6PVC - chains A and B of the 4 polymer chains in the assembly; structure by X-ray diffraction, 1.96 A resolution.

# Chain A
Molecule: Major histocompatibility complex class I-related gene protein
Source organism: Homo sapiens
UniProtKB: Q95460 (HMR1_HUMAN); residues 1-270 here correspond to UniProt positions 23-292 (UniProt number = residue number + 22)
Chain sequence (271 residues; numbered 0 to 270; the number before each row is that of its first residue; numbering starts at 0):
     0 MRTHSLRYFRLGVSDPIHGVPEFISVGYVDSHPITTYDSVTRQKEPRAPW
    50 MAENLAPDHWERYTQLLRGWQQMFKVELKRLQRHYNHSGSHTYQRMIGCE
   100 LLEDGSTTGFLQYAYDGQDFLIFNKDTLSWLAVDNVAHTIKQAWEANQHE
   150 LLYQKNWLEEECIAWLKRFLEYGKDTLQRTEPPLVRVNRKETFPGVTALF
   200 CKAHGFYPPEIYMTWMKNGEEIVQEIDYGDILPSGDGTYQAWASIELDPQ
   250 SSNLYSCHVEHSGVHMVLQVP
Disordered / not traced: 190-195
Construct notes: initiating methionine (0); conflict Ser261 (Cys283 in Q95460)
Disulfides: Cys98-Cys161, Cys200-Cys256
Small-molecule neighbours: P1J (N-(2,6-dioxo-1,2,3,6-tetrahydropyrimidine-4-carbonyl)-beta-alanine): Tyr7, Phe8, Arg9, Ser24, Thr34, Lys43, Tyr62, Leu66, Trp69, Arg94, Ile96, Tyr152, Trp156
Reported in the primary citation:
  - binding site for P1J: Tyr7, Arg9, Ser24, Lys43, Tyr62, Trp69, Arg94, Ile96, Tyr152, Trp156
  - conformationally variable residues (side-chain flip): Lys43
  - mutagenesis - K43A: decreased expression in response to P1J

# Chain B
Molecule: Beta-2-microglobulin
Source organism: Homo sapiens
UniProtKB: P61769 (B2MG_HUMAN); residues 1-99 here correspond to UniProt positions 21-119 (UniProt number = residue number + 20)
Chain sequence (100 residues; row label = number of the first residue in the row; numbering starts at 0):
     0 MIQRTPKIQVYSRHPAENGKSNFLNCYVSGFHPSDIEVDLLKNGERIEKV
    50 EHSDLSFSKDWSFYLLYYTEFTPTEKDEYACRVNHVTLSQPKIVKWDRDM
Disordered / not traced: 98-99
Construct notes: initiating methionine (0)
Disulfides: Cys25-Cys80

# Chain A / chain B interface
Pairs across the interface - 48 pairs, chain A then chain B:
  Arg6(A) - Lys58(B)
  Phe8(A) - Phe56(B)  hydrophobic
  Phe8(A) - Ser57(B)
  Leu10(A) - Phe56(B)  hydrophobic
  Ile16(A) - Asp34(B)
  Val19(A) - Asp34(B)
  Ile23(A) - Phe56(B)  hydrophobic
  Val25(A) - Phe56(B)  hydrophobic
  Tyr27(A) - Ser55(B)
  Tyr27(A) - Phe56(B)  hydrogen bond (side chain-backbone)
  Arg46(A) - Asp53(B)  salt bridge
  Thr91(A) - His31(B)
  Gln93(A) - His31(B)  hydrogen bond
  Gln93(A) - Trp60(B)  hydrogen bond (side chain-backbone)
  Gln93(A) - Phe62(B)
  Arg94(A) - Trp60(B)
  Met95(A) - Lys58(B)
  Met95(A) - Trp60(B)
  Gln111(A) - Lys58(B)
  Gln111(A) - Trp60(B)
  Tyr112(A) - Trp60(B)
  Ala113(A) - Trp60(B)
  Asp115(A) - Met0(B)
  Asp115(A) - Ile1(B)
  Asp115(A) - His31(B)
  Gly116(A) - Arg3(B)  hydrogen bond (backbone-side chain)
  Gly116(A) - His31(B)  hydrogen bond (backbone-side chain)
  Gly116(A) - Trp60(B)
  Gln117(A) - Ile1(B)
  Gln117(A) - Arg3(B)
  Asp118(A) - Trp60(B)  hydrogen bond
  Arg185(A) - Pro14(B)
  His203(A) - Pro14(B)
  Asp229(A) - Lys6(B)  salt bridge
  Asp229(A) - Gln8(B)  hydrogen bond
  Leu231(A) - Gln8(B)
  Leu231(A) - Tyr10(B)  hydrophobic
  Leu231(A) - Tyr26(B)  hydrophobic
  Pro232(A) - Tyr10(B)  hydrogen bond (backbone-side chain)
  Pro232(A) - Tyr26(B)
  Ser233(A) - Arg12(B)  hydrogen bond (backbone-side chain)
  Ser233(A) - Asn24(B)  hydrogen bond (backbone-side chain)
  Gly234(A) - Arg12(B)  hydrogen bond (backbone-side chain)
  Asp235(A) - Arg12(B)
  Asp235(A) - His13(B)
  Gln239(A) - Tyr10(B)
  Gln239(A) - Ser11(B)  hydrogen bond (side chain-backbone)
  Gln239(A) - Arg12(B)  hydrogen bond (side chain-backbone)
Interface residues without a listed pair, chain A (30 interface residues in all): His90
Interface residues without a listed pair, chain B (27 interface residues in all): Pro32, Ser33, Leu54, Asp59, Tyr63, Leu65

# In short
30 residues of chain A face 27 of chain B across their interface, with 13 hydrogen bonds and 2 salt bridges.
Polar pairs include Arg46(A)-Asp53(B), Asp229(A)-Lys6(B) and Tyr27(A)-Phe56(B). The paper reports a binding
site for P1J at Tyr7(A), Arg9(A) and Ser24(A) among others; K43A of chain A reduces expression in response to
P1J.
Chain A is Major histocompatibility complex class I-related gene protein and chain B is Beta-2-microglobulin,
both from Homo sapiens; the structure, Structure of human MAIT A-F7 TCR in complex with human MR1-DB28, was
determined by X-ray diffraction, deposited together with 6PVD.
